PDB entry 6C0W | electron microscopy, 4.00 A resolution | chains C and J of the 11 polymer chains in the assembly

# Chain C
Name: Histone H2A
From: Homo sapiens
UniProtKB: Q93077 (H2A1C_HUMAN); residues 0-129 here correspond to UniProt positions 1-130 (UniProt number = residue number + 1)
Amino-acid sequence (130 residues; each row starts with the number of its first residue; numbering starts at 0):
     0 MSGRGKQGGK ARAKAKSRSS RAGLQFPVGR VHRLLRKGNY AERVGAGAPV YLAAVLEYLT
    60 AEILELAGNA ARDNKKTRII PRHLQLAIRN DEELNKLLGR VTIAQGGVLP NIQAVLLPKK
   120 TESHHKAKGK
Disordered / not traced: 0-13, 113-129
Curated features (UniProtKB/Swiss-Prot):
  - modified residue: Ser1 (N-acetylserine), Arg3 (Citrulline), Lys5 (N6-(2-hydroxyisobutyryl)lysine), Lys9 (N6-(2-hydroxyisobutyryl)lysine), Lys13 (N6-(beta-hydroxybutyryl)lysine), Lys36 (N6-(2-hydroxyisobutyryl)lysine), Lys74 (N6-(2-hydroxyisobutyryl)lysine), Lys75 (N6-(2-hydroxyisobutyryl)lysine), Lys95 (N6-(2-hydroxyisobutyryl)lysine), Gln104 (N5-methylglutamine), Lys118 (N6-(2-hydroxyisobutyryl)lysine), Lys119 (N6-crotonyllysine), Thr120 (Phosphothreonine), Lys125 (N6-crotonyllysine)
  - cross-link (Glycyl lysine isopeptide (Lys-Gly)): Lys13 (interchain with G-Cter in ubiquitin), Lys15 (interchain with G-Cter in ubiquitin), Lys119 (interchain with G-Cter in ubiquitin)

# Chain J
Molecule: 147 mer DNA
Sequence (147 nucleotides; numbered -73 to 73; the number before each row is that of its first residue; numbers below 1 keep their minus sign (DA-73 is residue -73)):
   -73 ATCGGATGTA TATATCTGAC ACGTGCCTGG AGACTAGGGA GTAATCCCCT TGGCGGTTAA
   -13 AACGCGGGGG ACAGCGCGTA CGTGCGTTTA AGCGGTGCTA GAGCTGTCTA CGACCAATTG
    47 AGCGGCCTCG GCACCGGATT CTCAGAT
Disordered / not traced: -73 to -70, 70-73

# Interface between chain C and chain J
Residue-residue contacts (14; chain C residue first):
  Arg29(C) with DG48(J), hydrogen bond to the phosphate; DC49(J), salt bridge to the phosphate
  Arg42(C) with DG38(J), phosphate contact; DA39(J), phosphate contact
  Val43(C) with DG38(J), sugar contact; DA39(J), hydrogen bond to the phosphate
  Gly44(C) with DG38(J), sugar contact
  Ala45(C) with DG38(J), phosphate contact
  Lys75(C) with DC58(J), phosphate contact; DA59(J), salt bridge to the phosphate
  Thr76(C) with DG57(J), phosphate contact; DC58(J), hydrogen bond to the phosphate
  Arg77(C) with DG57(J), hydrogen bond to the sugar; DC58(J), hydrogen bond to the phosphate
Also at the interface, not in a pair above, chain C (9 interface residues in all): His31

# In short
9 residues of chain C face 7 of chain J across their interface, with 5 hydrogen bonds and 2 salt bridges.
Polar pairs include Arg77(C)-DG57(J), Arg29(C)-DG48(J) and Val43(C)-DA39(J).
Here chain C is Histone H2A (Homo sapiens) and chain J is 147 mer DNA. Entry 6C0W (Cryo-EM structure of human
kinetochore protein CENP-N with the centromeric nucleosome containing CENP-A) was determined by electron
microscopy together with 6EQT from the same study.
